Entry 9N82 (electron microscopy, 3.30 A resolution); this record covers chains K and a of the 18 polymer chains in the assembly.

# Chain K
Molecule: 51-nt DNA strand
Sequence (51 nucleotides; row label = number of the first residue in the row):
     1 GACTAGATCA GAAGCAGTAG AGCATGCATA GTTTTTAGTT TATTGGGCGC G
Not modelled in the structure: 36-51

# Chain a
Name: X-ray repair cross-complementing protein 6
Organism: Homo sapiens
Notes: EC 3.6.4.-, 4.2.99.-
UniProt: P12956 (XRCC6_HUMAN); numbering as in UniProt (aligned over 1-609)
Amino-acid sequence (612 residues; each row starts with the number of its first residue; numbers below 1 keep their minus sign (Gly-2 is residue -2)):
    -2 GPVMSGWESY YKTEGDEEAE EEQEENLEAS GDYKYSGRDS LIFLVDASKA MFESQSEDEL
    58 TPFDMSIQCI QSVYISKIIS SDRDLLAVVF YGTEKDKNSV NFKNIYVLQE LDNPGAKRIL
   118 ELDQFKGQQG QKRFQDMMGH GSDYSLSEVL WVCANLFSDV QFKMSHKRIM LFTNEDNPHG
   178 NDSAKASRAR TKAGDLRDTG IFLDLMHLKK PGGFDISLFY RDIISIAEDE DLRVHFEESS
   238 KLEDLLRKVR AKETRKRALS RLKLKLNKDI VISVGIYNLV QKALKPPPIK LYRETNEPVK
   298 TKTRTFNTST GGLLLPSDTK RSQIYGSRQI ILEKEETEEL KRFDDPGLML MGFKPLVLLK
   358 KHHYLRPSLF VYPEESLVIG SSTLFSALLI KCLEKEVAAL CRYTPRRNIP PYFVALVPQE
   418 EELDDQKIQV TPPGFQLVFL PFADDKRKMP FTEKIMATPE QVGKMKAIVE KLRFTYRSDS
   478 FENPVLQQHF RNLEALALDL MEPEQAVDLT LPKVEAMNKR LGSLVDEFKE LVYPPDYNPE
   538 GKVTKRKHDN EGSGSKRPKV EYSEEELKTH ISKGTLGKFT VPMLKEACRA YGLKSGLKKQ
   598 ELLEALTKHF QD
Not modelled in the structure: -2 to 31, 539-609
Differences from the reference sequence: expression tag (-2 to 0)
Swiss-Prot annotation at these positions:
  - region: Val578 to Glu583 (Interaction with BAX)
  - active site: Lys31 (Schiff-base intermediate with DNA)
  - modified residue: Ser2 (N-acetylserine), Ser6 (Phosphoserine), Ser27 (Phosphoserine), Lys31 (N6-acetyllysine), Ser51 (Phosphoserine), Ser306 (Phosphoserine), Lys317 (N6-acetyllysine), Lys331 (N6-acetyllysine), Lys338 (N6-acetyllysine), Thr455 (Phosphothreonine), Lys461 (N6-acetyllysine), Ser477 (Phosphoserine), Ser520 (Phosphoserine), Lys539 (N6-acetyllysine), Lys542 (N6-acetyllysine), Lys544 (N6-acetyllysine), Ser550 (Phosphoserine), Lys553 (N6-acetyllysine), Lys556 (N6-acetyllysine), Ser560 (Phosphoserine) and 1 more in UniProt
  - cross-link (Glycyl lysine isopeptide (Lys-Gly)): Lys287 (interchain with G-Cter in SUMO2), Lys317 (interchain with G-Cter in SUMO2), Lys556 (interchain with G-Cter in SUMO2)
  - mutagenesis: Lys31 (K31A: Diminishes the ability to form a Schiff base. Abolishes adduct formation; when associated with A-160 and A-164), Lys160 (K160A: Abolishes adduct formation; when associated with A-31 and A-160), Lys164 (K164A: Abolishes adduct formation; when associated with A-31 and A-164), Lys539 (K539Q: Complete loss of suppression of BAX-induced apoptosis; K539R: No effect on suppression of BAX-induced apoptosis), Lys542 (K542Q: Complete loss of suppression of BAX-induced apoptosis; K542R: No effect on suppression of BAX-induced apoptosis), Lys544 (K544R: No effect on suppression of BAX-induced apoptosis), Lys553 (K553Q: Partial loss of suppression of BAX-induced apoptosis; K553R: No effect on suppression of BAX-induced apoptosis), Lys556 (K556R: No effect on suppression of BAX-induced apoptosis), Lys570 (K570R: Loss of methylation; loss of anti-apoptotic activity; no effect on XRCC5 stabilization)

# Chain K / chain a interface
Pairs across the interface (8; chain K residue first):
  DA16(K) with Lys249(a), salt bridge to the phosphate
  DG17(K) with Leu256(a), sugar contact; Asn275(a), hydrogen bond to the phosphate; Gln278(a), phosphate contact; Arg403(a), base contact
  DT18(K) with Gln278(a), hydrogen bond to the phosphate; Arg363(a), salt bridge to the phosphate
  DG20(K) with Lys338(a), salt bridge to the phosphate
Interface residues without a listed pair, chain K (5 interface residues in all): DA19
Interface residues without a listed pair, chain a (9 interface residues in all): Arg254, Ile406

# Summary
Chain K and chain a form an interface of 5 and 9 residues respectively; the contacts include 2 hydrogen bonds
and 3 salt bridges. Among the polar pairs are DG17(K)-Asn275(a), DT18(K)-Gln278(a) and DA16(K)-Lys249(a). From
UniProt: active-site residue Lys31(a) and 9 mutagenesis sites on chain a.
Chain K is a 51-nt DNA strand and chain a is X-ray repair cross-complementing protein 6 (Homo sapiens); the
structure, The ligation (AMP-Lys) complex in the NHEJ pathway, was determined by electron microscopy,
deposited together with 9CQ3, 9CQ6, 9CQC, 9N81 and 9N83.
